PDB entry 8P3Q | electron microscopy, 2.95 A resolution | chains D and E of the 8 polymer chains in the assembly

Chain D:
Name: Glutamate receptor 2
Organism: Rattus norvegicus
UniProt: P19491 (GRIA2_RAT), isoform P19491-2; residues -20 to 862 here correspond to UniProt positions 1-883 (UniProt number = residue number + 21)
Amino-acid sequence (883 residues; row label = number of the first residue in the row; numbers below 1 keep their minus sign (Met-20 is residue -20)):
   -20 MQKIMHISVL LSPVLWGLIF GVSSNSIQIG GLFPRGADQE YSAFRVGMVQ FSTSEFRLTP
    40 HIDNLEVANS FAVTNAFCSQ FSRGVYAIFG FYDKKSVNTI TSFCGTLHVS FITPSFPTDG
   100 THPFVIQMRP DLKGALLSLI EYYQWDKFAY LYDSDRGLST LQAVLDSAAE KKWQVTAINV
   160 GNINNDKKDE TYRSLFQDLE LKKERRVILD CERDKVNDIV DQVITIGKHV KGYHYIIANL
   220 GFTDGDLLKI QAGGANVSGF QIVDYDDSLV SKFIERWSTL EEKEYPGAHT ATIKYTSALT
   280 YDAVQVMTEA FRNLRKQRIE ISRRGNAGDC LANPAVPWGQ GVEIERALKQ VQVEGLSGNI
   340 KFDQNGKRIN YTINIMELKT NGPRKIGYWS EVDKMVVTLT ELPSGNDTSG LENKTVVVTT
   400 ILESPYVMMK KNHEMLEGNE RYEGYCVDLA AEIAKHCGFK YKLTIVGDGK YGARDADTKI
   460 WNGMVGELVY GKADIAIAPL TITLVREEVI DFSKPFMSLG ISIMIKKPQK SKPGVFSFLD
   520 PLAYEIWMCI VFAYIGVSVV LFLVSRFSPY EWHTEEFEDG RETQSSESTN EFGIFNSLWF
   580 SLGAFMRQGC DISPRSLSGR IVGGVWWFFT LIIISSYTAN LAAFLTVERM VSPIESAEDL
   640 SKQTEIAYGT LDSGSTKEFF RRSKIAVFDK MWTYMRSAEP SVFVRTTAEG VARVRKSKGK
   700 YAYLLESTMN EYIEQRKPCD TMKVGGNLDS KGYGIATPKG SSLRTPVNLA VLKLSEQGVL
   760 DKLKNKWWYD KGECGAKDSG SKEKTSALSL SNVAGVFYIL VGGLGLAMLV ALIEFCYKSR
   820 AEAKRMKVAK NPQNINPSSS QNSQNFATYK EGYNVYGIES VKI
Not modelled in the structure: -20 to 392, 552-568, 627-633, 774-783, 824-862
Cystine bridges: Cys718-Cys773
Construct notes: engineered mutation Ala231 (Phe252 in P19491); variant Arg586 (Gln607 in P19491); conflict Arg743 (Gly764 in P19491)
UniProt features mapped onto this chain:
  - region: Ala846 to Gly856 (Required for interaction with IQSEC1)
  - binding site (L-glutamate): Pro478, Thr480, Arg485, Ser654, Thr655, Glu705
  - site: Arg453 (Interaction with the cone snail toxin Con-ikot-ikot), Ile633 (Crucial to convey clamshell closure to channel opening), Arg660 (Interaction with the cone snail toxin Con-ikot-ikot), Lys752 (Interaction with the cone snail toxin Con-ikot-ikot)
  - modified residue: Ser662 (Phosphoserine), Ser696 (Phosphoserine), Ser839 (Phosphoserine), Ser842 (Phosphoserine), Tyr855 (Phosphotyrosine), Ser859 (Phosphoserine)
  - lipidation (S-palmitoyl cysteine): Cys589, Cys815
  - glycosylation (N-linked (GlcNAc...) asparagine): Asn235, Asn349, Asn385, Asn392
What the authors report for this chain:
  - mutagenesis - F231A: decreased signaling

Chain E:
Name: Voltage-dependent calcium channel gamma-2 subunit
Organism: Rattus norvegicus
UniProt: Q71RJ2 (CCG2_RAT); numbering as in UniProt (aligned over 1-323)
Amino-acid sequence (323 residues; row label = number of the first residue in the row):
     1 MGLFDRGVQM LLTTVGAFAA FSLMTIAVGT DYWLYSRGVC KTKSVSENET SKKNEEVMTH
    61 SGLWRTCCLE GNFKGLCKQI DHFPEDADYE ADTAEYFLRA VRASSIFPIL SVILLFMGGL
   121 CIAASEFYKT RHNIILSAGI FFVSAGLSNI IGIIVYISAN AGDPSKSDSK KNSYSYGWSF
   181 YFGALSFIIA EMVGVLAVHM FIDRHKQLRA TARATDYLQA SAITRIPSYR YRYQRRSRSS
   241 SRSTEPSHSR DASPVGVKGF NTLPSTEISM YTLSRDPLKA ATTPTATYNS DRDNSFLQVH
   301 NCIQKDSKDS LHANTANRRT TPV
Not modelled in the structure: 1-4, 43-54, 85-91, 163-172, 211-323
Cystine bridges: Cys40-Cys68, Cys67-Cys77
UniProt features mapped onto this chain:
  - modified residue: Ser253 (Phosphoserine), Tyr271 (Phosphotyrosine), Thr321 (Phosphothreonine)
  - glycosylation: Asn48 (N-linked (GlcNAc...) asparagine)

Chain D / chain E interface:
Pairs across the interface - 28 pairs, chain D then chain E:
  Tyr523(D) - Tyr181(E)  hydrogen bond
  Glu524(D) - Ile157(E)
  Glu524(D) - Tyr174(E)  hydrogen bond
  Glu524(D) - Tyr176(E)  hydrogen bond
  Met527(D) - Phe180(E)  hydrophobic
  Cys528(D) - Ile154(E)  hydrophobic
  Phe531(D) - Ile150(E)  hydrophobic
  Phe531(D) - Ile153(E)  hydrophobic
  Phe531(D) - Ala184(E)  hydrophobic
  Phe531(D) - Phe187(E)
  Phe531(D) - Ile188(E)  hydrophobic
  Ala532(D) - Ile150(E)
  Ile534(D) - Phe187(E)  hydrophobic
  Val538(D) - Val143(E)  hydrophobic
  Val538(D) - Glu191(E)
  Val538(D) - Val195(E)  hydrophobic
  Val539(D) - Val143(E)  hydrophobic
  Phe541(D) - Val195(E)
  Phe541(D) - Val198(E)  hydrophobic
  Phe541(D) - Ile202(E)  hydrophobic
  Leu542(D) - Ile140(E)  hydrophobic
  Leu542(D) - Val198(E)  hydrophobic
  Arg545(D) - Val198(E)
  Arg545(D) - Ile202(E)
  Phe546(D) - Leu136(E)  hydrophobic
  Phe546(D) - Phe201(E)
  Trp551(D) - Ile202(E)  hydrophobic
  Ile573(D) - Val195(E)  hydrophobic
Also at the interface, not in a pair above, chain D (17 interface residues in all): Gly535, Pro548
Also at the interface, not in a pair above, chain E (22 interface residues in all): Leu147, His199, His205

Overview:
17 residues of chain D and 22 residues of chain E are in contact, with 3 hydrogen bonds. Polar contacts
include Tyr523(D)-Tyr181(E), Glu524(D)-Tyr174(E) and Glu524(D)-Tyr176(E). From UniProt: 6 L-glutamate-binding
residues on chain D. From the paper: F231A of chain D reduces signaling.
Here chain D is Glutamate receptor 2 and chain E is Voltage-dependent calcium channel gamma-2 subunit, both
from Rattus norvegicus. Entry 8P3Q (Homomeric GluA2 flip R/G-unedited Q/R-edited F231A mutant in tandem with
TARP gamma-2, desensitized conformation 3) was determined by electron microscopy, deposited together with
8C1P, 8C1Q, 8C1R, 8C1S, 8C2H, 8C2I and 9 further entries.
